PDB entry 7ADZ | electron microscopy, 2.50 A resolution | chains 2A and 2B of the 30 polymer chains in the assembly

# Chain 2A (and 2B)
Name: Putative phage tail sheath protein FI
Organism: Algoriphagus machipongonensis
Notes: chain 2B of this document is another copy of the same molecule, construct and numbering; everything in this record applies to it too
Reference sequence: A3HTC2 (A3HTC2_9BACT); numbering as in UniProt (aligned over 1-692)
Chain sequence (692 residues; each row starts with the number of its first residue):
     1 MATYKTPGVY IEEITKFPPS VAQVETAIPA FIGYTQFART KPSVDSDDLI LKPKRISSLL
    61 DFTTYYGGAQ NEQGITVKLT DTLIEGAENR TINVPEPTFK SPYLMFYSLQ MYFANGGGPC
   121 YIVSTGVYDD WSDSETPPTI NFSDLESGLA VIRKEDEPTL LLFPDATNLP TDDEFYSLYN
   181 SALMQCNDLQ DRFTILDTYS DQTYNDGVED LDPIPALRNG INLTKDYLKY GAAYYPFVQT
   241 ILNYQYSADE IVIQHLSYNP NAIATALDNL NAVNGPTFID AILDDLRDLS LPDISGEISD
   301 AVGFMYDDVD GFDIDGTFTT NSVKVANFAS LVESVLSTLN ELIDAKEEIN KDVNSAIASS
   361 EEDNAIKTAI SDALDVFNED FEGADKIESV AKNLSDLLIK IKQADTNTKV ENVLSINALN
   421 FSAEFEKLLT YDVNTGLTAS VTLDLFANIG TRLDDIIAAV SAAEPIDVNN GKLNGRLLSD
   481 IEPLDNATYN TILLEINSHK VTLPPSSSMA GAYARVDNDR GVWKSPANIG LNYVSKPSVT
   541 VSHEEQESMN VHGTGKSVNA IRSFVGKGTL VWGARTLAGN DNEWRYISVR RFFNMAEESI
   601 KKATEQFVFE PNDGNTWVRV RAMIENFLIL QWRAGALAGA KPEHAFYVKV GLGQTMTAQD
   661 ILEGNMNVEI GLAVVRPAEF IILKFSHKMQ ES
Unresolved in the structure: 1-2, 288-320, 691-692
From the paper describing this entry:
  - conformationally variable residues (order/disorder transition): Asp288 to Thr320

# Interface between chain 2A and chain 2B
Contacting residue pairs - 41 pairs, chain 2A then chain 2B:
  Tyr4(2A) - Phe680(2B)
  Tyr4(2A) - Ile682(2B)  hydrophobic
  Lys5(2A) - Asn550(2B)  hydrogen bond (backbone-side chain)
  Lys5(2A) - Val551(2B)
  Lys5(2A) - Phe680(2B)
  Thr6(2A) - His543(2B)  hydrogen bond (side chain-backbone)
  Thr6(2A) - Gln546(2B)
  Thr6(2A) - Glu547(2B)  hydrogen bond (side chain-backbone)
  Thr6(2A) - Phe680(2B)
  Pro7(2A) - Asn550(2B)
  Pro7(2A) - Trp572(2B)  hydrogen bond (backbone-side chain)
  Pro7(2A) - Glu679(2B)
  Pro7(2A) - Phe680(2B)
  Gly8(2A) - Glu679(2B)  hydrogen bond (backbone-backbone)
  Gly8(2A) - Phe680(2B)
  Gly8(2A) - Ile681(2B)  hydrogen bond (backbone-backbone)
  Val9(2A) - Ile681(2B)
  Val9(2A) - Leu683(2B)  hydrophobic
  Tyr10(2A) - Phe680(2B)  hydrophobic
  Tyr10(2A) - Ile681(2B)  hydrogen bond (backbone-backbone)
  Tyr10(2A) - Ile682(2B)
  Tyr10(2A) - Leu683(2B)  hydrogen bond (backbone-backbone)
  Ile11(2A) - Leu683(2B)
  Ile11(2A) - Phe685(2B)  hydrophobic
  Glu12(2A) - Leu683(2B)  hydrogen bond (backbone-backbone)
  Glu12(2A) - Lys684(2B)
  Glu12(2A) - Phe685(2B)  hydrogen bond (backbone-backbone)
  Glu13(2A) - Phe685(2B)
  Ile14(2A) - Lys684(2B)
  Ile14(2A) - Phe685(2B)  hydrogen bond (backbone-backbone)
  Ile14(2A) - Ser686(2B)
  Val323(2A) - Glu209(2B)
  Asp405(2A) - Asn219(2B)  hydrogen bond (backbone-side chain)
  Thr406(2A) - Arg218(2B)
  Thr406(2A) - Asn219(2B)
  Thr406(2A) - His552(2B)  hydrogen bond
  Thr406(2A) - Thr554(2B)
  Thr406(2A) - Lys556(2B)
  Asn407(2A) - Asn219(2B)  hydrogen bond (backbone-side chain)
  Asn407(2A) - Thr554(2B)
  Asn407(2A) - Lys556(2B)
Other interface residues (no listed pair), chain 2A (19 interface residues in all): Thr15, Ser322, Gln403, Thr408
Other interface residues (no listed pair), chain 2B (24 interface residues in all): Leu211, Pro215, Gly553, Arg562

# Summary
Chain 2A and chain 2B form an interface of 19 and 24 residues respectively, with 14 hydrogen bonds. Polar
pairs include Lys5(2A)-Asn550(2B), Thr6(2A)-His543(2B) and Thr6(2A)-Glu547(2B). From the paper: conformational
variability at Asp288(2A).
Chain 2A and chain 2B are both Putative phage tail sheath protein FI (Algoriphagus machipongonensis); the
structure, Cryo-EM structure of an extracellular contractile injection system in marine bacterium Algoriphagus
machipongonensis, the cap portion ..., was determined by electron microscopy (same publication as 7AEF, 7AE0
and 7AEB).
